6G8M - chains R and S of the 28 polymer chains in the assembly; structure by X-ray diffraction, 2.70 A resolution.

# Chain R
Molecule: Proteasome subunit alpha type-5
Source organism: Saccharomyces cerevisiae (strain ATCC 204508 / S288c)
Notes: EC 3.4.25.1
UniProtKB: P32379 (PSA5_YEAST); residues -7 to 252 here correspond to UniProt positions 1-260 (UniProt number = residue number + 8)
Amino-acid sequence (260 residues; numbered -7 to 252; the number before each row is that of its first residue; numbers below 1 keep their minus sign (Met-7 is residue -7)):
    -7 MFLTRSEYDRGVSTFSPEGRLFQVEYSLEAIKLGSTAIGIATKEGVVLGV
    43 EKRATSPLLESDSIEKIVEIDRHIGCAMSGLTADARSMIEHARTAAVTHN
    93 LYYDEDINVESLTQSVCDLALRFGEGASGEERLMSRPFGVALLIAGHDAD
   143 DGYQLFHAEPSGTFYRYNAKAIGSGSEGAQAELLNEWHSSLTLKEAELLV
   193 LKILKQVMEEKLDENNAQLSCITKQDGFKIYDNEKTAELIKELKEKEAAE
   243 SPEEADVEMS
Disordered / not traced: -7 to 0, 118-124, 243-252

# Chain S
Molecule: Proteasome subunit alpha type-6
Source organism: Saccharomyces cerevisiae (strain ATCC 204508 / S288c)
Notes: EC 3.4.25.1
UniProtKB: P40302 (PSA6_YEAST); residues 0-233 here correspond to UniProt positions 1-234 (UniProt number = residue number + 1)
Amino-acid sequence (234 residues; numbered 0 to 233; the number before each row is that of its first residue; numbering starts at 0):
     0 MFRNNYDGDTVTFSPTGRLFQVEYALEAIKQGSVTVGLRSNTHAVLVALK
    50 RNADELSSYQKKIIKCDEHMGLSLAGLAPDARVLSNYLRQQCNYSSLVFN
   100 RKLAVERAGHLLCDKAQKNTQSYGGRPYGVGLLIIGYDKSGAHLLEFQPS
   150 GNVTELYGTAIGARSQGAKTYLERTLDTFIKIDGNPDELIKAGVEAISQS
   200 LRDESLTVDNLSIAIVGKDTPFTIYDGEAVAKYI
Disordered / not traced: 0-2

# Chain R / chain S interface
Pairs across the interface (46):
  Arg2(R) - Gly7(S)
  Gly3(R) - Gly7(S)
  Ser5(R) - Gly123(S)
  Ser5(R) - Arg125(S)
  Thr6(R) - Gly7(S)  hydrogen bond (side chain-backbone)
  Thr6(R) - Gln20(S)
  Phe7(R) - Gln20(S)  hydrogen bond (backbone-side chain)
  Phe7(R) - Tyr23(S)
  Phe7(R) - Ala24(S)  hydrophobic
  Phe7(R) - Arg125(S)
  Phe7(R) - Pro126(S)
  Ser8(R) - Tyr23(S)
  Pro9(R) - Tyr23(S)  hydrophobic
  Pro9(R) - Glu26(S)
  Glu10(R) - Glu26(S)
  Glu10(R) - Gln30(S)
  Gly11(R) - Tyr23(S)
  Gly11(R) - Ala27(S)
  Leu13(R) - Arg125(S)
  Gln106(R) - Arg81(S)  hydrogen bond
  Asp110(R) - Arg81(S)  salt bridge
  Leu113(R) - Pro78(S)  hydrophobic
  Leu113(R) - Asp79(S)
  Leu113(R) - Arg125(S)
  Ser153(R) - Pro78(S)
  Gly154(R) - Pro78(S)
  Thr155(R) - Gln59(S)
  Phe156(R) - Gln59(S)
  Tyr157(R) - Arg50(S)  hydrogen bond (side chain-backbone)
  Tyr157(R) - Ala52(S)
  Tyr157(R) - Ser57(S)
  Tyr157(R) - Gln59(S)
  Arg158(R) - Ser56(S)
  Arg158(R) - Ser57(S)  hydrogen bond (backbone-backbone)
  Tyr159(R) - Ala52(S)
  Tyr159(R) - Asp53(S)
  Tyr159(R) - Leu55(S)
  Tyr159(R) - Ser56(S)
  Asn160(R) - Leu55(S)  hydrogen bond (backbone-backbone)
  Ala161(R) - Leu55(S)
  Gln172(R) - Asp53(S)  hydrogen bond
  Gln172(R) - Leu55(S)
  Leu175(R) - Leu55(S)
  Leu176(R) - Glu54(S)
  Leu176(R) - Leu55(S)  hydrophobic
  Trp179(R) - Leu55(S)  hydrophobic
Other interface residues (no listed pair), chain R (27 interface residues in all): Glu117
Other interface residues (no listed pair), chain S (26 interface residues in all): Asp6, Asn51, Lys60, Leu76, Gly128

# Summary
The interface between chain R and chain S involves 27 residues on one side and 26 on the other, with 7
hydrogen bonds and 1 salt bridge. Polar pairs include Asp110(R)-Arg81(S), Thr6(R)-Gly7(S) and
Phe7(R)-Gln20(S).
Chain R is Proteasome subunit alpha type-5 and chain S is Proteasome subunit alpha type-6, both from
Saccharomyces cerevisiae (strain ATCC 204508 / S288c); the structure, Yeast 20S proteasome in complex with
Cystargolide B Derivative 1, was determined by X-ray diffraction, deposited together with 6G7F and 6G8N.
